Entry 8EB2 (X-ray diffraction, 2.90 A resolution); this record covers chains A and M of the 5 polymer chains in the assembly.

# Chain A
Name: HLA-A*02:01 alpha chain
From: Homo sapiens
Reference sequence: Q53Z42 (Q53Z42_HUMAN); residues 1-275 here correspond to UniProt positions 25-299 (UniProt number = residue number + 24)
Sequence (275 residues; each row starts with the number of its first residue):
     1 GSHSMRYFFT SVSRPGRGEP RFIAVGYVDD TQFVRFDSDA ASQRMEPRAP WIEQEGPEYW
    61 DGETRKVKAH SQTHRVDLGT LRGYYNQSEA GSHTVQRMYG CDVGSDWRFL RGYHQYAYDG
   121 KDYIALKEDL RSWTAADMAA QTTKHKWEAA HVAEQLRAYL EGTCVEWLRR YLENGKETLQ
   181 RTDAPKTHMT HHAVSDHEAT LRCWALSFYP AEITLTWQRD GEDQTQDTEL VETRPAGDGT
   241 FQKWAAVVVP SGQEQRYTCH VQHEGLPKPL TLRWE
Cystine bridges: Cys101-Cys164, Cys203-Cys259
Reported in the primary citation:
  - specificity-determining residues: Trp107, Phe109 (by similarity / conservation)

# Chain M
Name: PA2.1 Fab Light Chain
From: Homo sapiens
Notes: antibody fragment or engineered binder
Sequence (219 residues; numbered 1 to 219; the number before each row is that of its first residue):
     1 DIQMTQSPST LSASVGDRVT ITCRSSQSIV HSNGNTYLEW YQQKPGKAPK LLIYKVSNRF
    61 SGVPARFSGS GSGTEFTLTI SSLQPDDFAT YYCFQGSHVP RTFGQGTKVE VKRTVAAPSV
   121 FIFPPSDEQL KSGTASVVCL LNNFYPREAK VQWKVDNALQ SGNSQESVTE QDSKDSTYSL
   181 SSTLTLSKAD YEKHKVYACE VTHQGLSSPV TKSFNRGEC
Not modelled in the structure: 218-219
Cystine bridges: Cys23-Cys93, Cys139-Cys199

# Chain A / chain M interface
Residue-residue contacts - 4 pairs, chain A then chain M:
  Phe109(A) with Asn33(M), hydrogen bond (backbone-side chain)
  Leu110(A) with Asn33(M)
  Glu161(A) with Asn35(M), hydrogen bond; Lys55(M), salt bridge
Interface residues without a listed pair, chain A (4 interface residues in all): Arg108
Interface residues without a listed pair, chain M (4 interface residues in all): Arg101

# Summary
The chain A/chain M interface involves 4 residues from each chain; the contacts include 2 hydrogen bonds and 1
salt bridge. Polar contacts include Glu161(A)-Lys55(M), Phe109(A)-Asn33(M) and Glu161(A)-Asn35(M). From the
paper: specificity determinants Trp107(A) and Phe109(A).
Here chain A is HLA-A*02:01 alpha chain and chain M is PA2.1 Fab Light Chain, both from Homo sapiens. Entry
8EB2 (Structure of HLA-A*02:01 in complex with NY-ESO-1 peptide and PA2.1 Fab) was determined by X-ray
diffraction.
